PDB entry 3CMO | X-ray diffraction, 2.30 A resolution | chains L and H

# Chain L
Name: Fab light chain
Organism: Mus musculus
Notes: antibody fragment or engineered binder
Chain sequence (210 residues; each row starts with the number of its first residue; note: 1 number in that range is skipped by the numbering (no residue carries it; nothing is unmodelled there)):
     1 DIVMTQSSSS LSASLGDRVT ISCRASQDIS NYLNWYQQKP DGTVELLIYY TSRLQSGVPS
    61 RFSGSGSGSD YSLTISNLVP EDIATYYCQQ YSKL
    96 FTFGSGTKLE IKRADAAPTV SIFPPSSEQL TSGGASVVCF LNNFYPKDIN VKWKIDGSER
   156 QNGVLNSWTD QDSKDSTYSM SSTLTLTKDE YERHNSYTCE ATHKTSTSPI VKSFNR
Cystine bridges: Cys-23/Cys-88, Cys-134/Cys-194

# Chain H
Name: Fab heavy chain
Organism: Mus musculus
Notes: antibody fragment or engineered binder
Chain sequence (222 residues; row label = number of the first residue in the row; note: 11 numbers in that range are skipped by the numbering (no residue carries them; nothing is unmodelled there); a row labelled like 82A-82C holds insertion residues (82A, then the next letters in order)):
     1 AVQLSQSGTV LARPGASVKM SCKASGYTFT SYWMHWVKQR PGQGLEWIGA IY
   52A P
    53 GNSDTSYNQK FKGKAKLTAV TSASTAYMEL
82A-82C SSL
    83 TNEDSAVYYC TRWPHYYG
100A-100E GSRYY
  100G F
   101 DYWGQGTTLT VSSAKTTAPS VYPLAPVCGD TTGSSVTLGC LVKGYFPEPV TL
   154 TW
   160 NSGSLSSG
   169 VHTFPAVLQS
   181 DLYTLSSSVT VTSS
   196 TWP
   200 SQSIT
   206 CNVAHPASST KVDKKIEP
Cystine bridges: Cys-22/Cys-92, Cys-140/Cys-206

# Chain L / chain H interface
Pairs across the interface (77; chain L residue first):
  Asn-34(L) / Trp-95(H)
  Asn-34(L) / Tyr-100D(H)
  Asn-34(L) / Tyr-100E(H)
  Tyr-36(L) / Tyr-100E(H)
  Tyr-36(L) / Phe-100G(H)  hydrogen bond (side chain-backbone)
  Tyr-36(L) / Trp-103(H)
  Gln-38(L) / Gln-39(H)
  Gln-38(L) / Tyr-91(H)  hydrogen bond
  Gly-42(L) / Tyr-91(H)  hydrogen bond (backbone-side chain)
  Val-44(L) / Trp-103(H)
  Leu-46(L) / Tyr-100E(H)  hydrophobic
  Leu-46(L) / Phe-100G(H)
  Leu-46(L) / Asp-101(H)
  Tyr-49(L) / Ser-100B(H)
  Tyr-49(L) / Arg-100C(H)  hydrogen bond
  Tyr-49(L) / Tyr-100E(H)  hydrophobic
  Tyr-50(L) / Ser-100B(H)
  Arg-53(L) / Ser-100B(H)  hydrogen bond
  Arg-53(L) / Arg-100C(H)
  Gln-55(L) / Asp-101(H)
  Tyr-87(L) / Gln-39(H)  hydrogen bond
  Tyr-87(L) / Gln-43(H)
  Tyr-87(L) / Gly-44(H)
  Tyr-87(L) / Leu-45(H)
  Gln-89(L) / Trp-95(H)
  Gln-89(L) / Phe-100G(H)
  Tyr-91(L) / Trp-95(H)  hydrophobic
  Leu-94(L) / Ser-58(H)
  Phe-96(L) / His-35(H)
  Phe-96(L) / Trp-47(H)  hydrophobic
  Phe-96(L) / Trp-95(H)  hydrophobic
  Phe-96(L) / Phe-100G(H)  hydrophobic
  Phe-98(L) / Leu-45(H)
  Phe-98(L) / Phe-100G(H)  hydrophobic
  Phe-98(L) / Trp-103(H)  hydrophobic
  Thr-114(L) / Thr-132(H)
  Ser-116(L) / Asp-130(H)
  Ser-116(L) / Thr-137(H)
  Ile-117(L) / Val-127(H)
  Ile-117(L) / Asp-130(H)  hydrogen bond (backbone-side chain)
  Phe-118(L) / Leu-124(H)
  Phe-118(L) / Ala-125(H)
  Phe-118(L) / Pro-126(H)  hydrophobic
  Phe-118(L) / Asp-130(H)
  Phe-118(L) / Thr-137(H)
  Pro-119(L) / Val-127(H)  hydrophobic
  Ser-121(L) / Tyr-122(H)
  Ser-121(L) / Pro-123(H)
  Glu-123(L) / Pro-123(H)
  Glu-123(L) / Lys-219(H)
  Gln-124(L) / Tyr-122(H)
  Gln-124(L) / Lys-143(H)
  Ser-131(L) / Leu-141(H)
  Val-133(L) / Leu-124(H)  hydrophobic
  Phe-135(L) / Phe-172(H)  hydrophobic
  Phe-135(L) / Ser-186(H)
  Phe-135(L) / Ser-187(H)
  Phe-135(L) / Ser-188(H)
  Asn-137(L) / His-170(H)
  Asn-137(L) / Phe-172(H)
  Asn-137(L) / Ser-188(H)  hydrogen bond
  Asn-138(L) / His-170(H)  hydrogen bond
  Leu-160(L) / Leu-176(H)
  Leu-160(L) / Gln-177(H)
  Asn-161(L) / Val-175(H)
  Ser-162(L) / Phe-172(H)
  Ser-162(L) / Pro-173(H)  hydrogen bond (side chain-backbone)
  Ser-162(L) / Val-175(H)
  Trp-163(L) / Pro-173(H)
  Thr-164(L) / Phe-172(H)
  Ser-174(L) / His-170(H)  hydrogen bond
  Ser-174(L) / Phe-172(H)
  Met-175(L) / Phe-172(H)
  Ser-176(L) / Phe-172(H)
  Ser-176(L) / Ser-186(H)  hydrogen bond
  Thr-180(L) / Gln-177(H)  hydrogen bond
  Lys-207(L) / Gly-129(H)  hydrogen bond (side chain-backbone)
Interface residues without a listed pair, chain L (45 interface residues in all): Ser-56, Ser-100, Val-115, Ser-127, Ser-208, Phe-209
Interface residues without a listed pair, chain H (43 interface residues in all): Val-37, Cys-128, Leu-138, Gly-139, Thr-171

# Overview
The interface between chain L and chain H involves 45 residues on one side and 43 on the other; the contacts
include 14 hydrogen bonds. Among the polar pairs are Tyr-36(L)/Phe-100G(H), Gln-38(L)/Tyr-91(H) and
Gly-42(L)/Tyr-91(H).
Chain L is Fab light chain and chain H is Fab heavy chain, both from Mus musculus; the structure, HIV
neutralizing monoclonal antibody YZ18, was determined by X-ray diffraction.
